8OE4 - chains B and C of the 4 polymer chains in the assembly; structure by electron microscopy, 3.60 A resolution.

# Chain B
Name: Interleukin-23 subunit alpha
From: Homo sapiens
Reference sequence: Q9NPF7 (IL23A_HUMAN); residue numbers follow UniProt; this construct covers 20-189
Sequence (186 residues; row label = number of the first residue in the row):
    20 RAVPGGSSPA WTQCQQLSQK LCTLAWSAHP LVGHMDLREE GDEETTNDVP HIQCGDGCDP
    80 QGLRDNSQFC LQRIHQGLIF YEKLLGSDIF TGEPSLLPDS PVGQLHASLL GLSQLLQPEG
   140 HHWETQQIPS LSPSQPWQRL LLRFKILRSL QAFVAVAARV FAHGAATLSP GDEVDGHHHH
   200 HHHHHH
Not modelled in the structure: 20-27, 50-53, 138-150, 189-205
Sequence notes: expression tag (190-205)
Disulfides: Cys77-Cys89

# Chain C
Name: Interleukin-23 receptor, Calmodulin-1
From: Homo sapiens
Reference sequence: chimeric construct of Q5VWK5, P0DP23: residues 24-353 from Q5VWK5 (IL23R_HUMAN) positions 24-353 (same numbers); residues 364-508 from P0DP23 positions 5-149 (UniProt number = residue number - 359)
Sequence (485 residues; each row starts with the number of its first residue):
    24 GITNINCSGH IWVEPATIFK MGMNISIYCQ AAIKNCQPRK LHFYKNGIKE RFQITRINKT
    84 TARLWYKNFL EPHASMYCTA ECPKHFQETL ICGKDISSGY PPDIPDEVTC VIYEYSGNMT
   144 CTWNAGKLTY IDTKYVVHVK SLETEEEQQY LTSSYINIST DSLQGGKKYL VWVQAANALG
   204 MEESKQLQIH LDDIVIPSAA VISRAETINA TVPKTIIYWD SQTTIEKVSC EMRYKATTNQ
   264 TWNVKEFDTN FTYVQQSEFY LEPNIKYVFQ VRCQETGKRY WQPWSSLFFH KTPETVPQVT
   324 SKAFQHDTWN SGLTVASIST GHLTSDNRGD GTGGSGGSGG LTEEQIAEFK EAFSLFDKDG
   384 DGTITTKELG TVMRSLGQNP TEAELQDMIN EVDADGNGTI DFPEFLTMMA RKMKDTDSEE
   444 EIREAFRVFD KDGNGYISAA ELRHVMTNLG EKLTDEEVDE MIREADIDGD GQVNYEEFVQ
   504 MMTAK
Not modelled in the structure: 317-508
Sequence notes: linker (354-363)
Disulfides: Cys30-Cys115, Cys52-Cys101, Cys59-Cys105, Cys133-Cys144, Cys253-Cys296
Covalently attached groups: N-acetylglucosamine (NAG) linked to Asn81, Asn141, Asn180
Curated features (UniProtKB/Swiss-Prot):
  - glycosylation (N-linked (GlcNAc...) asparagine): Asn29, Asn47, Asn81, Asn141, Asn180 (high mannose), Asn232, Asn262, Asn273
  - binding site (Ca(2+)): Asp380, Asp382, Asp384, Thr386, Glu391, Asp416, Asp418, Asn420, Thr422, Glu427, Asp453, Asp455, Asn457, Tyr459, Glu464, Asp489, Asp491, Asp493, Gln495, Glu500
  - modified residue: Lys381 (N6-acetyllysine), Thr404 (Phosphothreonine), Ser441 (Phosphoserine), Lys454 (N6-acetyllysine), Tyr459 (Phosphotyrosine), Ser461 (Phosphoserine), Thr470 (Phosphothreonine), Lys475 (N6,N6,N6-trimethyllysine), Tyr498 (Phosphotyrosine)
  - cross-link: Lys381 (Glycyl lysine isopeptide (Lys-Gly) (interchain with G-Cter in SUMO2))

# Chain B / chain C interface
Contacting residue pairs - 40 pairs, chain B then chain C:
  Asp55(B) - Gln110(C)
  Leu56(B) - Thr102(C)
  Leu56(B) - Gln110(C)
  Leu56(B) - Glu111(C)
  Leu56(B) - Thr112(C)
  Leu56(B) - Leu113(C)
  Arg57(B) - His108(C)  hydrogen bond
  Arg57(B) - Gln110(C)
  Arg57(B) - Glu111(C)  hydrogen bond (backbone-backbone)
  Arg57(B) - Thr112(C)  hydrogen bond
  Arg57(B) - Leu113(C)  hydrogen bond (backbone-backbone)
  Glu58(B) - Gly24(C)
  Glu58(B) - Asn27(C)
  Glu58(B) - Ile28(C)
  Glu58(B) - Asn29(C)  hydrogen bond (side chain-backbone)
  Glu59(B) - Asn29(C)  hydrogen bond (backbone-side chain)
  Glu59(B) - Ser31(C)
  Glu59(B) - Thr112(C)  hydrogen bond
  Asp61(B) - Gly24(C)  hydrogen bond (side chain-backbone)
  Val68(B) - Ile25(C)  hydrophobic
  Leu103(B) - Ile25(C)  hydrophobic
  Gln154(B) - Asp118(C)
  Pro155(B) - Ser98(C)
  Pro155(B) - Asp118(C)
  Trp156(B) - Cys30(C)  hydrophobic
  Trp156(B) - Ser98(C)
  Trp156(B) - Gly116(C)
  Gln157(B) - Ile28(C)
  Leu159(B) - Asn69(C)
  Leu160(B) - Ile28(C)  hydrophobic
  Leu160(B) - Tyr100(C)
  Leu160(B) - Leu113(C)  hydrophobic
  Leu161(B) - Ile25(C)
  Leu161(B) - Thr26(C)
  Leu161(B) - Asn27(C)
  Lys164(B) - Gly24(C)  hydrogen bond (side chain-backbone)
  Lys164(B) - Ile25(C)
  Lys164(B) - Asn27(C)
  Lys164(B) - Ile28(C)
  Ile165(B) - Ile25(C)
Other interface residues (no listed pair), chain B (19 interface residues in all): Gly60, Ser168
Other interface residues (no listed pair), chain C (23 interface residues in all): Ile56, Gly70, Cys115, Lys117
Interface features reported in the paper:
  - specific contacts: Trp156(B)-Gly116(C) (pi stacking)

# In short
19 residues of chain B and 23 residues of chain C are in contact, with 9 hydrogen bonds. Among the polar pairs
are Arg57(B)-His108(C), Arg57(B)-Thr112(C) and Glu58(B)-Asn29(C). The authors report pi stacking between
Trp156(B) and Gly116(C). N-acetylglucosamine is covalently linked to Asn81(C), Asn141(C) and Asn180(C).
Here chain B is Interleukin-23 subunit alpha and chain C is Interleukin-23 receptor, Calmodulin-1, both from
Homo sapiens. Entry 8OE4 (Cryo-EM structure of a pre-dimerized human IL-23 complete extracellular signaling
complex) was determined by electron microscopy together with 8CR5, 8CR6, 8CR8, 8ODZ, 8OE0 and 8PB1 from the
same study.
